Entry 9OKC (electron microscopy, 3.67 A resolution); this record covers chains A and B of the 7 polymer chains in the assembly.

== Chain A (and B) ==
Protein: Vesicle-fusing ATPase
Source organism: Cricetulus griseus
Notes: EC 3.6.4.6; chain B of this document is another copy of the same molecule, construct and numbering; everything in this record applies to it too
UniProt: P18708 (NSF_CRIGR); residue numbers follow UniProt; this construct covers 1-744
Amino-acid sequence (747 residues; each row starts with the number of its first residue; numbers below 1 keep their minus sign (Gly-2 is residue -2)):
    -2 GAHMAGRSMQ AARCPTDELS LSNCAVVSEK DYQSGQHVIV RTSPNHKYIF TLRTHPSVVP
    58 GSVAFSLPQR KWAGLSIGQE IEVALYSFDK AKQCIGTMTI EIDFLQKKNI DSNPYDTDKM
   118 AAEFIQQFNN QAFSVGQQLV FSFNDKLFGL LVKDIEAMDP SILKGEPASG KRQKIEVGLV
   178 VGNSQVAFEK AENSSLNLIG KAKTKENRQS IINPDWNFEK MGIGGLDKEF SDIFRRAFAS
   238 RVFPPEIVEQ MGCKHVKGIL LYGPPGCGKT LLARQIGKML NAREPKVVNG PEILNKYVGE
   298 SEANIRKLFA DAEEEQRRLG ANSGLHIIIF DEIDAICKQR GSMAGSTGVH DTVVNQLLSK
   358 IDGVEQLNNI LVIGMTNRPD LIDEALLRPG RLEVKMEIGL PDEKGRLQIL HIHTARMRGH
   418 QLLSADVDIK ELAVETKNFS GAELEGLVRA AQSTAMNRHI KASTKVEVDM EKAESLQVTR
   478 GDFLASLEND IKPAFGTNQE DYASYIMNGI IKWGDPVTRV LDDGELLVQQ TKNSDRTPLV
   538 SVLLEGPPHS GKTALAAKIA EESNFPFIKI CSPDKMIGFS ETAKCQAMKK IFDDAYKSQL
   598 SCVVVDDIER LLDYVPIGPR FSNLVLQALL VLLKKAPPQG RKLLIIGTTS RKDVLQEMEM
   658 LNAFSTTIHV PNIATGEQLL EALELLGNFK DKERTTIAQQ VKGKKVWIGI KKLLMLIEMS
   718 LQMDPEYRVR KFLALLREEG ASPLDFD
Not modelled in the structure: -2 to 214, 340-345, 741-744 (chain B: -2 to 210, 339-344, 459-468, 741-744)
Differences from the reference sequence: expression tag (-2 to 0)
Curated features (UniProtKB/Swiss-Prot):
  - binding site (ATP): Asn505 to Trp510, Pro545 to Leu552
  - binding site (Mg(2+)): Thr550
  - modified residue: Lys105 (N6-acetyllysine), Ser207 (Phosphoserine), Tyr259 (Phosphotyrosine), Ser569 (Phosphoserine)
Ligand contacts:
  - ADP (adenosine-5'-diphosphate): Gly221, Pro261, Pro262, Gly263, Cys264, Gly265, Lys266, Thr267, Leu268, Met372, Ile406, His410, Gly438, Ala439
  - ATP (adenosine-5'-triphosphate): Tyr502, Ile503, Met504, Asn505, Gly506, Ile507, Ile508, Trp510, Val514, Pro545, His546, Ser547, Gly548, Lys549, Thr550, Ala551, Leu552, Ile707, Lys708
What the authors report for this chain:
  - post-translational modification sites: Ser207 (citing earlier work)

== How chain A and chain B interact ==
Residue-residue contacts (53; chain A residue first):
  Arg232(A) with Ser450(B), hydrogen bond; Thr451(B); Asn454(B), hydrogen bond
  Ala236(A) with Met453(B); Asn454(B)
  Ser237(A) with Met453(B)
  Phe240(A) with Met453(B), hydrophobic; Leu473(B), hydrophobic
  Glu246(A) with Arg413(B), salt bridge
  Gln247(A) with Arg413(B), hydrogen bond (backbone-side chain)
  Met248(A) with Arg413(B); Met414(B), hydrophobic; Gln449(B)
  Gly249(A) with Arg413(B)
  Cys250(A) with Gln449(B), hydrogen bond
  Lys251(A) with Glu442(B), salt bridge; Arg446(B)
  Val295(A) with Asn292(B); Lys293(B)
  Gly296(A) with Leu291(B)
  Glu297(A) with Lys293(B), salt bridge
  Arg303(A) with Glu289(B), salt bridge
  Gly338(A) with Phe576(B)
  Ser339(A) with Ser577(B)
  Thr349(A) with Pro288(B)
  Asn352(A) with Pro288(B)
  Gln353(A) with Glu289(B)
  Ser356(A) with Asn286(B), hydrogen bond
  Val361(A) with Arg271(B), hydrogen bond (backbone-side chain); Val284(B), hydrophobic
  Arg385(A) with Ala491(B)
  Gln527(A) with Met716(B); Gln719(B)
  Ser531(A) with Glu715(B)
  Asp532(A) with Glu715(B)
  Arg533(A) with Leu683(B); Asn685(B), hydrogen bond; Glu715(B), salt bridge
  Thr534(A) with Glu715(B)
  Pro616(A) with Arg617(B)
  Phe618(A) with Ile614(B), hydrophobic; Arg617(B)
  Asn620(A) with Asp610(B), hydrogen bond
  Gln624(A) with Arg607(B), hydrogen bond; Asp610(B), hydrogen bond; Tyr611(B)
  Leu627(A) with Arg607(B)
  Val628(A) with Asp571(B); Ile574(B), hydrophobic
  Leu629(A) with Ile574(B), hydrophobic
  Glu654(A) with Pro613(B)
  Glu656(A) with Pro613(B); Arg648(B), salt bridge
Interface residues without a listed pair, chain A (48 interface residues in all): Val239, Glu362, Pro386, Glu390, Gln526, Asn530, Lys586, Leu621, Leu623, Lys631, Met655, Thr663
Interface residues without a listed pair, chain B (44 interface residues in all): His417, Leu419, Ala439, Ile457, Gly575, Asp604, Val612, Met712, Ile714

== Overview ==
The interface between chain A and chain B involves 48 residues on one side and 44 on the other, with 10
hydrogen bonds and 6 salt bridges. Polar pairs include Glu246(A)-Arg413(B), Lys251(A)-Glu442(B) and
Glu297(A)-Lys293(B). Chain A binds ADP and ATP. The paper reports a modification site at Ser207(A).
Chain A and chain B are both Vesicle-fusing ATPase (Cricetulus griseus); the structure, 22bin20S complex
(NSF-alphaSNAP-2:2 syntaxin-1a:SNAP-25), hydrolyzing, class 17, was determined by electron microscopy (same
publication as 9OJR, 9OJU, 9OJZ, 9OK3, 9OK5, 9OLJ and 17 further entries).
